Entry 1X83 (X-ray diffraction, 1.80 A resolution); this record covers chains A and B.

== Chain A (and B) ==
Name: Isopentenyl-diphosphate delta-isomerase
Source organism: Escherichia coli
Notes: EC 5.3.3.2; chain B of this document is another copy of the same molecule, construct and numbering; everything in this record applies to it too
Reference sequence: Q46822 (IDI_ECOLI); residues 1-182 here = UniProt positions 1-182
Sequence (189 residues; row label = number of the first residue in the row):
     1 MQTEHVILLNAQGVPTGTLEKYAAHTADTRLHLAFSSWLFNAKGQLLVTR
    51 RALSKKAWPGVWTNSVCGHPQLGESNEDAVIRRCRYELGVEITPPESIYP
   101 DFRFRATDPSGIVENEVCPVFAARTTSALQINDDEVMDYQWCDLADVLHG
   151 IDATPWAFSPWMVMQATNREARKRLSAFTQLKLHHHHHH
Unresolved in the structure: 1-3, 180-189 (chain B: 1-3, 184-189)
Construct notes: engineered mutation Phe104 (Tyr in Q46822); expression tag (183-189)
Ion coordination: Mn2+: His25, His32, His69, Glu114, Glu116; Mg2+: Cys67, Glu87 (together with SBH)
Residues lining bound ligands: SBH ((S)-4-bromo-3-hydroxy-3-methylbutyl diphosphate): Lys21, Ala34, Phe35, Ser36, Arg51, Lys55, Cys67, Gly68, His69, Arg83, Glu87, Phe104, Glu114, Glu116, Cys118, Glu135, Trp161
UniProt features mapped onto this chain:
  - active site: Cys67, Glu116
  - binding site (substrate): Lys21, Arg51, Lys55, His69, Arg83, Glu87
  - binding site (Mn(2+)): His25, His32, His69, Glu114, Glu116
  - binding site (Mg(2+)): Cys67, Glu87

== Chain A / chain B interface ==
Contacting residue pairs (36):
  Arg50(A) with Pro59(B), hydrogen bond (side chain-backbone); Gly60(B), hydrogen bond (side chain-backbone); Val61(B); Pro109(B)
  Leu53(A) with Pro59(B), hydrophobic
  Pro59(A) with Arg50(B), hydrogen bond (backbone-side chain); Leu53(B), hydrophobic
  Gly60(A) with Arg50(B), hydrogen bond (backbone-side chain); Gly60(B)
  Val61(A) with Arg50(B)
  Trp62(A) with Trp156(B); Ala157(B)
  Pro109(A) with Arg50(B); Met137(B); Asp138(B)
  Gln140(A) with Trp156(B)
  Cys142(A) with Trp156(B), hydrophobic
  Asp146(A) with Ala153(B); Thr154(B)
  Val147(A) with Thr154(B)
  His149(A) with Ala153(B)
  Gly150(A) with Ala153(B); Thr154(B)
  Ala153(A) with Asp146(B); His149(B); Gly150(B)
  Thr154(A) with Asp146(B); Val147(B); Gly150(B); Phe158(B)
  Trp156(A) with Val48(B), hydrophobic; Trp62(B), hydrogen bond (backbone-side chain); Cys142(B), hydrogen bond; Phe158(B), hydrophobic
  Ala157(A) with Trp62(B)
  Phe158(A) with Thr154(B)
Interface residues without a listed pair, chain A (20 interface residues in all): Val48, Met137
Interface residues without a listed pair, chain B (21 interface residues in all): Gln140

== Overview ==
20 residues of chain A and 21 residues of chain B are in contact, with 6 hydrogen bonds. Among the polar pairs
are Arg50(A)-Pro59(B), Arg50(A)-Gly60(B) and Trp156(A)-Trp62(B). Ligands of chain A: compound SBH.
Chain A and chain B are both Isopentenyl-diphosphate delta-isomerase (Escherichia coli); the structure, Y104F
IPP isomerase reacted with (S)-bromohydrine of IPP, was determined by X-ray diffraction together with 1X84,
1PPV and 1PPW from the same study.
